9B2T - chains I and E of the 11 polymer chains in the assembly; structure by electron microscopy, 2.99 A resolution.

# Chain I
Molecule: 601 DNA
From: synthetic construct
Sequence (185 nucleotides; numbered -92 to 92; the number before each row is that of its first residue; numbers below 1 keep their minus sign (DG-92 is residue -92)):
   -92 GACCCTATAC GCGGCCGCCC ATCAGAATCC CGGTGCCGAG GCCGCTCAAT TGGTCGTAGA
   -32 CAGCTCTAGC ACCGCTTAAA CGCACGTACG CGCTGTCCCC CGCGTTTTAA CCGCCAAGGG
    28 GATTACTCCC TAGTCTCCAG GCACGTGTCA GATATATACA TCGATTGCCG GTCGCGAACA
    88 GCGAC
Unresolved in the structure: -92 to -79, 79-92

# Chain E
Molecule: Histone H3.2
From: Xenopus laevis
UniProtKB: P84233 (H32_XENLA); residues 0-135 here correspond to UniProt positions 1-136 (UniProt number = residue number + 1)
Sequence (136 residues; row label = number of the first residue in the row; numbering starts at 0):
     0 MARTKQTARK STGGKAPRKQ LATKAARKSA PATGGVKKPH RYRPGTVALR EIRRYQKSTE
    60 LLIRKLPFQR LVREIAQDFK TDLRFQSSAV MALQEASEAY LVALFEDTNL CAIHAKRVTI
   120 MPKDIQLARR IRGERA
Unresolved in the structure: 0-36
Differences from the reference sequence: engineered mutation Ala102 (Gly103 in P84233)
Curated features (UniProtKB/Swiss-Prot):
  - modified residue: Arg2 (Asymmetric dimethylarginine), Thr3 (Phosphothreonine), Lys4 (Allysine), Gln5 (5-glutamyl dopamine), Thr6 (Phosphothreonine), Arg8 (Citrulline), Lys9 (N6,N6,N6-trimethyllysine), Ser10 (ADP-ribosylserine), Thr11 (Phosphothreonine), Lys14 (N6-(2-hydroxyisobutyryl)lysine), Arg17 (Asymmetric dimethylarginine), Lys18 (N6-(2-hydroxyisobutyryl)lysine), Lys23 (N6-(2-hydroxyisobutyryl)lysine), Arg26 (Citrulline), Lys27 (N6,N6,N6-trimethyllysine), Ser28 (ADP-ribosylserine), Lys36 (N6,N6,N6-trimethyllysine), Lys37 (N6-methyllysine), Tyr41 (Phosphotyrosine), Lys56 (N6,N6,N6-trimethyllysine) and 8 more in UniProt
  - lipidation: Cys110 (S-palmitoyl cysteine)
From the paper describing this entry:
  - post-translational modification sites: Thr3 (citing earlier work)

# Chain I / chain E interface
Pairs across the interface (17; chain I residue first):
  DG-68(I) - His39(E)  sugar contact
  DA-66(I) - Arg49(E)  salt bridge to the phosphate
  DC8(I) - Pro43(E)  phosphate contact
  DG9(I) - Arg40(E)  hydrogen bond to the sugar
  DG9(I) - Tyr41(E)  sugar contact
  DG9(I) - Arg42(E)  sugar contact
  DG9(I) - Gly44(E)  hydrogen bond to the phosphate
  DG9(I) - Thr45(E)  phosphate contact
  DG9(I) - Val46(E)  hydrogen bond to the phosphate
  DG9(I) - Ala47(E)  phosphate contact
  DC10(I) - Arg40(E)  hydrogen bond to the sugar
  DC10(I) - Tyr41(E)  phosphate contact
  DA17(I) - Arg63(E)  phosphate contact
  DA17(I) - Arg69(E)  salt bridge to the phosphate
  DC18(I) - Lys64(E)  phosphate contact
  DC18(I) - Leu65(E)  phosphate contact
  DG26(I) - Arg83(E)  sugar contact
Interface residues without a listed pair, chain I (9 interface residues in all): DA-67

# In short
Chain I and chain E form an interface of 9 and 15 residues respectively, with 4 hydrogen bonds and 2 salt
bridges. Polar contacts include DG9(I)-Arg40(E), DC10(I)-Arg40(E) and DG9(I)-Gly44(E). From the paper: a
modification site at Thr3(E).
Here chain I is 601 DNA (synthetic construct) and chain E is Histone H3.2 (Xenopus laevis). Entry 9B2T (Haspin
bound to nucleosome in position 2) was determined by electron microscopy, deposited together with 9B2S and
9B2U.
